PDB entry 9IYP | electron microscopy, 3.27 A resolution | chains B and D of the 4 polymer chains in the assembly

# Chain B (and D)
Name: Glutamate receptor ionotropic, NMDA 2B
From: Homo sapiens
Notes: chain D of this document is another copy of the same molecule, construct and numbering; everything in this record applies to it too
Reference sequence: Q13224 (NMDE2_HUMAN); residue numbers follow UniProt; this construct covers 35-842
Amino-acid sequence (808 residues; numbered 35 to 842; the number before each row is that of its first residue):
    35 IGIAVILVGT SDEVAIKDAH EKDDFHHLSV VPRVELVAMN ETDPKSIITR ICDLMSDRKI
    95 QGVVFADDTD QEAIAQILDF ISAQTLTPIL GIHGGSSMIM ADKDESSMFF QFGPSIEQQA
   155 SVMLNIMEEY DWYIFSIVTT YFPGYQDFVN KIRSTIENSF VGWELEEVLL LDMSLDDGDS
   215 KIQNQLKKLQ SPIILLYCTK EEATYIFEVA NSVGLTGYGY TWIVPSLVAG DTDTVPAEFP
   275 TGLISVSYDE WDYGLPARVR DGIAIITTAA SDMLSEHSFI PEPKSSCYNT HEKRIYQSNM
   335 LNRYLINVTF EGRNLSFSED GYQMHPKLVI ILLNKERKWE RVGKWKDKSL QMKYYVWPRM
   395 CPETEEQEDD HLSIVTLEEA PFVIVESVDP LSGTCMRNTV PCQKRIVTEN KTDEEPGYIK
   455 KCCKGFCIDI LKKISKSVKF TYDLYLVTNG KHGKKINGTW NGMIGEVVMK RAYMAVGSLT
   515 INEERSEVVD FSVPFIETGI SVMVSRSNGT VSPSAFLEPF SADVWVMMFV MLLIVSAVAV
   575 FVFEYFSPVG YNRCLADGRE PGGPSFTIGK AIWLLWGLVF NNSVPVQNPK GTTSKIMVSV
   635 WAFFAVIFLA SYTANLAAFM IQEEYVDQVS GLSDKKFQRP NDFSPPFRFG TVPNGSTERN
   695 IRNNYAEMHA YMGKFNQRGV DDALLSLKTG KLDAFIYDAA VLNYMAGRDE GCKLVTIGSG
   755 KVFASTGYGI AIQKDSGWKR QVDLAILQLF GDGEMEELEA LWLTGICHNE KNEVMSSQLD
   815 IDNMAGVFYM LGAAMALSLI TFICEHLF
Not modelled in the structure: 394-402, 441-450, 580-596 (chain D: 394-402, 441-450, 581-599)
Disulfide bonds: Cys-86/Cys-321, Cys-429/Cys-456, Cys-436/Cys-457
Bound ions: Mg2+ site 1 near Asp-354 (its only coordinating residue here); Mg2+ site 2: Asn-616 (shared with 1 residue of chain C; Asn-615(D) of chain D)
Small-molecule neighbours: 7RC ((2R)-4-(3-phosphonopropyl)piperazine-2-carboxylic acid): His-486, Ser-512, Leu-513, Thr-514, Arg-519, Val-686, Gly-689, Ser-690, Thr-691, Tyr-731, Tyr-762
Curated features (UniProtKB/Swiss-Prot):
  - region: Lys-604 to Pro-623 (Pore-forming)
  - binding site (Zn(2+)): His-127, Glu-284
  - binding site (L-glutamate): Thr-514, Arg-519, Ser-690, Thr-691, Asp-732
  - site: Asn-615 (Functional determinant of NMDA receptors)
  - glycosylation (N-linked (GlcNAc...) asparagine): Asn-74, Asn-341, Asn-348, Asn-444, Asn-491, Asn-542, Asn-688
  - natural variant: Ile-50 (I50N: Found in a patient with schizophrenia; uncertain significance), Leu-362 (L362M: Found in a patient with schizophrenia; uncertain significance), Glu-413 (E413G: In MRD6), Cys-436 (C436R: In MRD6), Cys-456 (C456Y: In MRD6), Cys-461 (C461F: In MRD6), Arg-540 (R540H: In DEE27), Pro-553 (P553L: In MRD6), Asn-615 (N615I: In DEE27), Val-618 (V618G: In DEE27), Tyr-646 (Y646C: In DEE27), Asn-649 (N649S: In DEE27; uncertain significance), 6 further natural variant entries in UniProt
  - mutagenesis: Pro-553 (P553R: Changed glutamate-gated calcium ion channel activity characterized by increased glutamate and glycine potency and slowed response rise time and deactivation time course), Ala-636 (A636P: Severely reduced localization to cell membrane; A636V: Reduced localization to cell membrane ...), Ala-639 (A639V: Reduced localization to cell membrane. Affects glutamate-gated calcium ion channel activity resulting in increased agonist potency and mutant channels activated at lower glutamate and glycine ...), Ile-641 (I641T: Reduced localization to cell membrane. Affects glutamate-gated calcium ion channel activity resulting in increased agonist potency and mutant channels activated at lower glutamate and glycine ...), Asn-649 (N649T: Affects glutamate-gated calcium ion channel activity resulting in increased agonist potency and mutant channels activated at lower glutamate and glycine concentrations), Ala-652 (A652G: No significant effect on glutamate and glycine agonist potency), Ile-655 (I655F: Reduced localization to cell membrane), Met-818 (M818V: Increased glutamate and glycine agonist potency)

# How chain B and chain D interact
Contacting residue pairs (12; chain B residue first):
  Gln-217(B) with Asn-245(D), hydrogen bond (side chain-backbone); Ser-246(D)
  Asn-218(B) with Gly-251(D)
  Lys-221(B) with Val-247(D); Tyr-254(D)
  Asn-245(B) with Lys-221(D), hydrogen bond (backbone-side chain)
  Ser-246(B) with Gln-217(D); Lys-221(D); Val-247(D)
  Val-247(B) with Ser-246(D); Val-247(D)
  Asn-615(B) with Asn-615(D)
Also at the interface, not in a pair above, chain B (8 interface residues in all): Gly-248
Also at the interface, not in a pair above, chain D (10 interface residues in all): Leu-223, Gly-248

# In short
The interface between chain B and chain D involves 8 residues on one side and 10 on the other, with 2 hydrogen
bonds. Among the polar pairs are Gln-217(B)/Asn-245(D) and Asn-245(B)/Lys-221(D). Ligands of chain B: compound
7RC.
Both chains are Glutamate receptor ionotropic, NMDA 2B (Homo sapiens). Entry 9IYP (Structure of the human
GluN1-N2B NMDA receptors in the Mg2+ bound state) was determined by electron microscopy (same publication as
9IYQ).
